PDB entry 3AK3 | X-ray diffraction, 1.48 A resolution | chains A and B of the 4 polymer chains in the assembly

== Chain A (and B) ==
Protein: Superoxide dismutase [Mn/Fe]
Source organism: Aeropyrum pernix
Notes: EC 1.15.1.1; chain B of this document is another copy of the same molecule, construct and numbering; everything in this record applies to it too
UniProtKB: Q9Y8H8 (SODF_AERPE); residues 1-214 here = UniProt positions 1-214
Amino-acid sequence (214 residues; numbered 1 to 214; the number before each row is that of its first residue):
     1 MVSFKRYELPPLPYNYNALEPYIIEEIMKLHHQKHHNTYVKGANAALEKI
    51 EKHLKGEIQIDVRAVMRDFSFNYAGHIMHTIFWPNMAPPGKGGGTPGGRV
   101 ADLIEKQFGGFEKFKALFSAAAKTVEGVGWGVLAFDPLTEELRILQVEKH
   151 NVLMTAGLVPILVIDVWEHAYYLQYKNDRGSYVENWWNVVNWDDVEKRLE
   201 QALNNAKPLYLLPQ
Disordered / not traced: 211-214 (chain B: 214)
Bound ions: Fe ion: His31, His79, Asp165, His169
UniProt features mapped onto this chain:
  - binding site (Fe(3+)): His31, His79, Asp165, His169
  - binding site (Mn(2+)): His31, His79, Asp165, His169

== How chain A and chain B interact ==
Contacting residue pairs - 124 pairs, chain A then chain B:
  Met1(A) - Glu105(B)
  Met1(A) - Lys106(B)
  Met1(A) - Phe108(B)
  Met1(A) - Gly109(B)
  Met1(A) - Lys113(B)
  Val2(A) - Lys106(B)  hydrogen bond (backbone-backbone)
  Phe4(A) - Glu141(B)
  Lys5(A) - Thr139(B)
  Lys5(A) - Glu141(B)  hydrogen bond (backbone-side chain)
  Lys5(A) - Arg143(B)
  Tyr7(A) - Asp136(B)  hydrogen bond
  Tyr7(A) - Thr139(B)
  Tyr7(A) - Arg143(B)  hydrogen bond
  Leu47(A) - Arg143(B)
  Ile50(A) - Leu117(B)  hydrophobic
  Leu54(A) - Gln107(B)
  Leu54(A) - Phe108(B)
  Leu54(A) - Lys113(B)  hydrogen bond (backbone-side chain)
  Val62(A) - Ala121(B)  hydrophobic
  Arg63(A) - Thr124(B)  hydrogen bond (side chain-backbone)
  Arg63(A) - Glu126(B)
  Arg63(A) - Gln146(B)
  Met66(A) - Leu117(B)  hydrophobic
  Met66(A) - Ala121(B)  hydrophobic
  Met66(A) - Ile144(B)  hydrophobic
  Met66(A) - Leu145(B)  hydrophobic
  Arg67(A) - Glu126(B)  salt bridge
  Arg67(A) - Glu148(B)  salt bridge
  Arg67(A) - Leu153(B)
  Phe69(A) - Arg143(B)
  Ser70(A) - Leu153(B)  hydrogen bond (side chain-backbone)
  Ser70(A) - Thr155(B)
  Tyr73(A) - Asp136(B)  hydrogen bond
  Tyr73(A) - Pro137(B)
  Tyr73(A) - Leu138(B)
  Tyr73(A) - Thr155(B)
  Tyr73(A) - Ala156(B)
  Tyr73(A) - Leu158(B)
  Ala74(A) - Thr155(B)
  His76(A) - Leu138(B)
  Ile77(A) - Ala156(B)
  Ile77(A) - Gly157(B)
  Met78(A) - Ala156(B)  hydrophobic
  Ile81(A) - Tyr210(B)  hydrophobic
  Glu105(A) - Met1(B)  hydrogen bond (backbone-backbone)
  Lys106(A) - Met1(B)
  Lys106(A) - Val2(B)  hydrogen bond (backbone-backbone)
  Lys106(A) - Ser3(B)  hydrogen bond (backbone-backbone)
  Gln107(A) - Ser3(B)
  Gln107(A) - Leu54(B)
  Phe108(A) - Leu54(B)
  Gly109(A) - Met1(B)
  Lys113(A) - Leu54(B)  hydrogen bond (side chain-backbone)
  Leu117(A) - Ile50(B)  hydrophobic
  Leu117(A) - Leu54(B)  hydrophobic
  Ala121(A) - Val62(B)  hydrophobic
  Ala121(A) - Met66(B)  hydrophobic
  Thr124(A) - Arg63(B)  hydrogen bond (backbone-side chain)
  Glu126(A) - Arg63(B)
  Glu126(A) - Arg67(B)  salt bridge
  Asp136(A) - Tyr7(B)  hydrogen bond
  Asp136(A) - Tyr73(B)  hydrogen bond
  Pro137(A) - Tyr73(B)
  Leu138(A) - Tyr73(B)
  Leu138(A) - His76(B)
  Thr139(A) - Lys5(B)  hydrogen bond (backbone-side chain)
  Thr139(A) - Tyr7(B)
  Glu141(A) - Ser3(B)
  Glu141(A) - Phe4(B)
  Glu141(A) - Lys5(B)  hydrogen bond (side chain-backbone)
  Arg143(A) - Lys5(B)  hydrogen bond (side chain-backbone)
  Arg143(A) - Tyr7(B)  hydrogen bond
  Arg143(A) - Leu47(B)
  Arg143(A) - Phe69(B)
  Ile144(A) - Met66(B)  hydrophobic
  Leu145(A) - Met66(B)  hydrophobic
  Gln146(A) - Arg63(B)
  Glu148(A) - Arg67(B)  salt bridge
  Asn151(A) - Val152(B)
  Asn151(A) - Leu153(B)  hydrogen bond (backbone-backbone)
  Asn151(A) - Met154(B)
  Val152(A) - Asn151(B)
  Leu153(A) - Arg67(B)
  Leu153(A) - Ser70(B)  hydrogen bond (backbone-side chain)
  Leu153(A) - Asn151(B)  hydrogen bond (backbone-backbone)
  Met154(A) - Asn151(B)
  Met154(A) - Met154(B)
  Met154(A) - Thr155(B)
  Met154(A) - Ala156(B)
  Thr155(A) - Ser70(B)
  Thr155(A) - Tyr73(B)
  Thr155(A) - Ala74(B)
  Thr155(A) - Met154(B)
  Ala156(A) - Tyr73(B)
  Ala156(A) - Ile77(B)
  Ala156(A) - Met78(B)  hydrophobic
  Ala156(A) - Met154(B)
  Ala156(A) - Pro160(B)  hydrophobic
  Gly157(A) - Ile77(B)
  Leu158(A) - Phe69(B)  hydrophobic
  Leu158(A) - Tyr73(B)
  Val159(A) - Tyr210(B)
  Pro160(A) - Ala156(B)  hydrophobic
  Pro160(A) - Tyr210(B)
  Asp194(A) - Leu212(B)
  Lys197(A) - Leu212(B)
  Arg198(A) - Tyr210(B)  hydrogen bond (side chain-backbone)
  Gln201(A) - Pro208(B)
  Gln201(A) - Leu209(B)
  Gln201(A) - Pro213(B)
  Ala202(A) - Leu209(B)  hydrophobic
  Asn205(A) - Asn205(B)  hydrogen bond (side chain-backbone)
  Asn205(A) - Pro208(B)
  Asn205(A) - Leu209(B)
  Pro208(A) - Gln201(B)
  Leu209(A) - Val159(B)  hydrophobic
  Leu209(A) - Arg198(B)
  Leu209(A) - Gln201(B)
  Leu209(A) - Ala202(B)  hydrophobic
  Leu209(A) - Leu209(B)  hydrophobic
  Tyr210(A) - Ile81(B)  hydrophobic
  Tyr210(A) - Val159(B)
  Tyr210(A) - Pro160(B)
  Tyr210(A) - Arg198(B)  hydrogen bond (backbone-side chain)
Interface residues without a listed pair, chain A (65 interface residues in all): His53, Thr80, Ala120, Val125, Asn204, Ala206
Interface residues without a listed pair, chain B (67 interface residues in all): His53, Lys55, Ala120, Val125, Asn204, Ala206, Leu211

== Summary ==
Chain A and chain B form an interface of 65 and 67 residues respectively, with 25 hydrogen bonds and 4 salt
bridges. Among the polar pairs are Arg67(A)-Glu126(B), Arg67(A)-Glu148(B) and Lys5(A)-Glu141(B). UniProt lists
4 Fe3+-binding residues and 4 Mn2+-binding residues on chain A.
Both chains are Superoxide dismutase [Mn/Fe] (Aeropyrum pernix). Entry 3AK3 (Superoxide dismutase from
Aeropyrum pernix K1, Fe-bound form) was determined by X-ray diffraction (same publication as 3AK1 and 3AK2).
